Entry 6LZY (X-ray diffraction, 2.40 A resolution); this record covers chains A and B.

[Chain A (and B)]
Name: Glycosyltransferase
Organism: Phytolacca americana
Notes: EC 2.4.1.-; chain B of this document is another copy of the same molecule, construct and numbering; everything in this record applies to it too
Reference sequence: B5MGN9 (B5MGN9_PHYAM); residues 1-485 here = UniProt positions 1-485
Amino-acid sequence (505 residues; row label = number of the first residue in the row; numbers below 1 keep their minus sign (Met-19 is residue -19)):
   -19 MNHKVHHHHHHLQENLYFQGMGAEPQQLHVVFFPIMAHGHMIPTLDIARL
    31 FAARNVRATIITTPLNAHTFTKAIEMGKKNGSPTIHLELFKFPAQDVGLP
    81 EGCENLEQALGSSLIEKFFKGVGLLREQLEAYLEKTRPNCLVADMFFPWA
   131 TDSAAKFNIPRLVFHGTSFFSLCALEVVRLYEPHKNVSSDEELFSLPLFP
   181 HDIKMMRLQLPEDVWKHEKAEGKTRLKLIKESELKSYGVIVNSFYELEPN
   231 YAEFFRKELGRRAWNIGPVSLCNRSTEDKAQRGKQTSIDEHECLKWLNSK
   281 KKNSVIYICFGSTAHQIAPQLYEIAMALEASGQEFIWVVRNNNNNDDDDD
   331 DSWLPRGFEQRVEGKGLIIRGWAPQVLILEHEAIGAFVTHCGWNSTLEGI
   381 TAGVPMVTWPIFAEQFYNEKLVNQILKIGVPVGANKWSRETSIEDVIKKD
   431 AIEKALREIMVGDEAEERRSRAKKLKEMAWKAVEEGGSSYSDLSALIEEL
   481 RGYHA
Unresolved in the structure: -19 to 5, 256-270, 321-330, 485 (chain B: -19 to 5, 255-270, 321-330, 485)
Sequence notes: initiating methionine (-19); expression tag (-18 to 0)

[Chain A / chain B interface]
Residue-residue contacts (9; chain A residue first):
  Asp132(A) with Ala135(B)
  Lys136(A) with Lys136(B); Asn138(B)
  Tyr161(A) with Lys237(B)
  Leu214(A) with Lys215(B)
  Lys215(A) with Leu214(B); Lys215(B); Ser216(B), hydrogen bond (side chain-backbone)
  Ser216(A) with Lys215(B)
Other interface residues (no listed pair), chain A (8 interface residues in all): Lys237, Glu238
Other interface residues (no listed pair), chain B (10 interface residues in all): Tyr161, Tyr217, Glu238

[Overview]
8 residues of chain A and 10 residues of chain B are in contact; the contacts include 1 hydrogen bond. Its one
hydrogen-bonded contact is Lys215(A)-Ser216(B).
Both chains are Glycosyltransferase (Phytolacca americana). Entry 6LZY (Structure of Phytolacca americana UGT3
with 18-crown-6) was determined by X-ray diffraction (same publication as 6LZX).
